PDB entry 5MRE | electron microscopy, 3.75 A resolution | chains A and L of the 78 polymer chains in the assembly

# Chain A
Molecule: 21S ribosomal RNA
Organism: Saccharomyces cerevisiae
Sequence (3296 nucleotides; numbered 1 to 3296; the number before each row is that of its first residue):
     1 GUAAAAAGUA GAAUAAUAGA UUUGAAAUAU UUAUUAUAUA GAUUUAAAGA GAUAAUCAUG
    61 GAGUAUAAUA AUUAAAUUUA AUAAAUUUAA UAUAACUAUU AAUAGAAUUA GGUUACUAAU
   121 AAAUUAAUAA CAAUUAAUUU UAAAACCUAA AGGUAAACCU UUAUAUUAAU AAUGUUAUUU
   181 UUUAUUAUUU UUAUAAUAAG AAUAAUUAUU AAUAAUAAUA AACUAAGUGA ACUGAAACAU
   241 CUAAGUAACU UAAGGAUAAG AAAUCAACAG AGAUAUUAUG AGUAUUGGUG AGAGAAAAUA
   301 AUAAAGGUCU AAUAAGUAUU AUGUGAAAAA AAUGUAAGAA AAUAGGAUAA CAAAUUCUAA
   361 GACUAAAUAC UAUUAAUAAG UAUAGUAAGU ACCGUAAGGG AAAGUAUGAA AAUGAUUAUU
   421 UUAUAAGCAA UCAUGAAUAU AUUAUAUUAU AUUAAUGAUG UACCUUUUGU AUAAUGGGUC
   481 AGCAAGUAAU UAAUAUUAGU AAAACAAUAA GUUAUAAAUA AAUAGAAUAA UAUAUAUAUA
   541 UAAAAAAAUA UAUUAAAAUA UUUAAUUAAU AUUAAUUGAC CCGAAAGCAA ACGAUCUAAC
   601 UAUGAUAAGA UGGAUAAACG AUCGAACAGG UUGAUGUUGC AAUAUCAUCU GAUUAAUUGU
   661 GGUUAGUAGU GAAAGACAAA UCUGGUUUGC AGAUAGCUGG UUUUCUAUGA AAUAUAUGUA
   721 AGUAUAGCCU UUAUAAAUAA UAAUUAUUAU AUAAUAUUAU AUUAAUAUUA UAUAAAGAAU
   781 GGUACAGCAA UUAAUAUAUA UUAGGGAACU AUUAAAGUUU UAUUAAUAAU AUUAAAUCUC
   841 GAAAUAUUUA AUUAUAUAUA AUAAAGAGUC AGAUUAUGUG CGAUAAGGUA AAUAAUCUAA
   901 AGGGAAACAG CCCAGAUUAA GAUAUAAAGU UCCUAAUAAA UAAUAAGUGA AAUAAAUAUU
   961 AAAAUAUUAU AAUAUAAUCA GUUAAUGGGU UUGACAAUAA CCAUUUUUUA AUGAACAUGU
  1021 AACAAUGCAC UGAUUUAUAA UAAAUAAAAA AAAAUAAUAU UUAAAAUCAA AUAUAUAUAU
  1081 AUUUGUUAAU AGAUAAUAUA CGGAUCUUAA UAAUAAGAAU UAUUUAAUUC CUAAUAUGGA
  1141 AUAUUAUAUU UUUAUAAUAA AAAUAUAAAU ACUGAAUAUC UAAAUAUUAU UAUUACUUUU
  1201 UUUUUAAUAA UAAUAAUAUG GUAAUAGAAC AUUUAAUGAU AAUAUAUAUU AGUUAUUAAU
  1261 UAAUAUAUGU AUUAAUUAAA UAGAGAAUGC UGACAUGAGU AACGAAAAAA AGGUAUAAAC
  1321 CUUUUCACCU AAAACAUAAG GUUUAACUAU AAAAGUACGG CCCCUAAUUA AAUUAAUAAA
  1381 AAUAUAAAUA UAUUUAAGAU GGGAUAAUCU AUAUUAAUAA AAAUUUAUCU UAAAAUAUAU
  1441 AUAUUAUUAA UAAUUAUAUU AAUUAAUUAA UAAUAUAUAU AAUUAUAUUA UAUAUUAUAU
  1501 AUUUUUUAUA UAAUAUAAAC UAAUAAAGAU CAGGAAAUAA UUAAUGUAUA CCGUAAUGUA
  1561 GACCGACUCA GGUAUGUAAG UAGAGAAUAU GAAGGUGAAU UAGAUAAUUA AAGGGAAGGA
  1621 ACUCGGCAAA GAUAGCUCAU AAGUUAGUCA AUAAAGAGUA AUAAGAACAA AGUUGUACAA
  1681 CUGUUUACUA AAAACACCGC ACUUUGCAGA AACGAUAAGU UUAAGUAUAA GGUGUGAACU
  1741 CUGCUCCAUG CUUAAUAUAU AAAUAAAAUU AUUUAACGAU AAUUUAAUUA AAUUUAGGUA
  1801 AAUAGCAGCC UUAUUAUGAG GGUUAUAAUG UAGCGAAAUU CCUUGGCCUA UAAUUGAGGU
  1861 CCCGCAUGAA UGACGUAAUG AUACAACAAC UGUCUCCCCU UUAAGCUAAG UGAAAUUGAA
  1921 AUCGUAGUGA AGAUGCUAUG UACCUUCAGC AAGACGGAAA GACCCUAUGC AGCUUUACUG
  1981 UAAUUAGAUA GAUCGAAUUA UUGUUUAUUA UAUUCAGCAU AUUAAGUAAU CCUAUUAUUA
  2041 GGUAAUCGUU UAGAUAUUAA UGAGAUACUU AUUAUAAUAU AAUGAUAAUU CUAAUCUUAU
  2101 AAAUAAUUAU UAUUAUUAUU AUUAAUAAUA AUAAUAUGCU UUCAAGCAUA GUGAUAAAAC
  2161 AUAUUUAUAU GAUAAUCACU UUACUUAAUA GAUAUAAUUC UUAAGUAAUA UAUAAUAUAU
  2221 AUUUUAUAUA UAUUAUAUAU AAUAUAAGAG ACAAUCUCUA AUUGGUAGUU UUGAUGGGGC
  2281 GUCAUUAUCA GCAAAAGUAU CUGAAUAAGU CCAUAAAUAA AUAUAUAAAA UUAUUGAAUA
  2341 AAAAAAAAAU AAUAUAUAUU AUAUAUAUUA AUUAUAAAUU GAAAUAUGUU UAUAUAAAUU
  2401 UAUAUUUAUU GAAUAUAUUU UAGUAAUAGA UAAAAAUAUG UACAGUAAAA UUGUAAGGAA
  2461 AACAAUAAUA ACUUUCUCCU CUCUCGGUGG GGGUUCACAC CUAUUUUUAA UAGGUGUGAA
  2521 CCCCUCUUCG GGGUUCCGGU UCCCUUUCGG GUCCCGGAAC UUAAAUAAAA AUGGAAAGAA
  2581 UUAAAUUAAU AUAAUGGUAU AACUGUGCGA UAAUUGUAAC ACAAACGAGU GAAACAAGUA
  2641 CGUAAGUAUG GCAUAAUGAA CAAAUAACAC UGAUUGUAAA GGUUAUUGAU AACGAAUAAA
  2701 AGUUACGCUA GGGAUAACAG GGUAAUAUAG CGAAAGAGUA GAUAUUGUAA GCUAUGUUUG
  2761 CCACCUCGAU GUCGACUCAA CAUUUCCUCU UGGUUGUAAA AGCUAAGAAG GGUUUGACUG
  2821 UUCGUCAAUU AAAAUGUUAC GUGAGUUGGG UUAAAUACGA UGUGAAUCAG UAUGGUUCCU
  2881 AUCUGCUGAA GGAAAUAUUA UCAAAUUAAA UCUCAUUAUU AGUACGCAAG GACCAUAAUG
  2941 AAUCAACCCA UGGUGUAUCU AUUGAUAAUA AUAUAAUAUA UUUAAUAAAA AUAAUACUUU
  3001 AUUAAUAUAU UAUCUAUAUU AGUUUAUAUU UUAAUUAUAU AUUAUCAUAG UAGAUAAGCU
  3061 AAGUUGAUAA UAAAUAAAUA UUGAAUACAU AUUAAAUAUG AAGUUGUUUU AAUAAGAUAA
  3121 UUAAUCUGAU AAUUUUAUAC UAAAAUUAAU AAUUAUAGGU UUUAUAUAUU AUUUAUAAAU
  3181 AAAUAUAUUA UAAUAAUAAU AAUUAUUAUU AUUAAUAAAA AAUAUUAAUU AUAAUAUUAA
  3241 UAAAAUACUA AUUUAUCAGU UAUCUAUAUA AUAUCUAAUC UAUUAUUCUA UAUACU
Disordered / not traced: 1-7, 80-83, 107-109, 129-131, 179-199, 554-559, 757-765, 811-815, 822, 967-1055, 1133-1136, 1153-1159, 1196-1204, 1375-1379, 1419-1422, 1441-1480, 1503-1505, 1538-1539, 2013-2077, 2101-2182, 2189-2197, 2222-2226, 2241-2242, 2277-2280, 2339-2344, 2393-2407, 2479-2572, 2715-2718, 2767-2771, 2985-3001, 3036-3039, 3179-3228, 3294-3296
Metal / ion sites: Mg2+ site 1 near A150 (its only coordinating residue here); Mg2+ site 2: A237, C238; Mg2+ site 3 near G245 (its only coordinating residue here); Mg2+ site 4 near A258 (its only coordinating residue here); Mg2+ site 5 near G280 (its only coordinating residue here); Mg2+ site 6 near U322 (its only coordinating residue here); Mg2+ site 7 near A359 (its only coordinating residue here); Mg2+ site 8 near G394 (its only coordinating residue here); Mg2+ site 9: A423, U424; Mg2+ site 10 near G427 (its only coordinating residue here); Mg2+ site 11: C464 (shared with 1 residue of chain N); Mg2+ site 12 near U466 (its only coordinating residue here); 127 more Mg2+ sites not listed

# Chain L
Name: bL17m
Organism: Saccharomyces cerevisiae
UniProt: P22353 (RM08_YEAST); residue numbers follow UniProt; this construct covers 2-238
Amino-acid sequence (237 residues; row label = number of the first residue in the row):
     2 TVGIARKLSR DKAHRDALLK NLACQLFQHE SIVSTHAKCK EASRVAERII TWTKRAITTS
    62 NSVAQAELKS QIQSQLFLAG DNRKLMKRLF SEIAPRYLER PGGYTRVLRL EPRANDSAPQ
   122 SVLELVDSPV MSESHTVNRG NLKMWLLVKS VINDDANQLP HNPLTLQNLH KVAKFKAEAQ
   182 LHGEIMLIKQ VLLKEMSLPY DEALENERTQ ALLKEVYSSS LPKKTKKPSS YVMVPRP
Disordered / not traced: 222-229

# Chain A / chain L interface
Residue-residue contacts - 154 pairs, chain A then chain L:
  A1307(A) / His-15(L)  stacking on the base
  A1308(A) / Arg-11(L)  hydrogen bond to the phosphate
  A1308(A) / His-15(L)  sugar contact
  A1309(A) / Arg-11(L)  salt bridge to the phosphate
  A1309(A) / Leu-19(L)  sugar contact
  A1309(A) / Leu-23(L)  sugar contact
  A1309(A) / Gln-26(L)  hydrogen bond to the sugar
  A1309(A) / Lys-39(L)  salt bridge to the phosphate
  A1310(A) / Gln-26(L)  hydrogen bond to the sugar
  A1310(A) / His-30(L)  sugar contact
  A1310(A) / Ile-33(L)  phosphate contact
  A1310(A) / Val-34(L)  phosphate contact
  A1310(A) / Ser-35(L)  hydrogen bond to the phosphate
  A1311(A) / His-30(L)  sugar contact
  A1311(A) / Ile-33(L)  phosphate contact
  A1311(A) / Val-34(L)  hydrogen bond to the phosphate
  A1311(A) / Arg-140(L)  phosphate contact
  G1312(A) / Arg-140(L)  salt bridge to the phosphate
  A1315(A) / Glu-196(L)  hydrogen bond to the base
  A1318(A) / Arg-114(L)  salt bridge to the phosphate
  A1318(A) / Asn-116(L)  hydrogen bond to the base
  A1318(A) / Asp-117(L)  base contact
  A1319(A) / Asn-116(L)  hydrogen bond to the base
  U1324(A) / Gly-81(L)  phosphate contact
  U1324(A) / Asp-82(L)  hydrogen bond to the sugar
  U1325(A) / Asn-22(L)  hydrogen bond to the sugar
  U1325(A) / Phe-78(L)  sugar contact
  U1325(A) / Ala-80(L)  sugar contact
  U1325(A) / Gly-81(L)  hydrogen bond to the phosphate
  C1326(A) / Ala-18(L)  sugar contact
  C1326(A) / Asn-22(L)  hydrogen bond to the sugar
  C1326(A) / Phe-78(L)  sugar contact
  U1601(A) / Asp-117(L)  hydrogen bond to the sugar
  A1602(A) / Thr-36(L)  phosphate contact
  A1602(A) / Asp-117(L)  sugar contact
  A1602(A) / Ala-119(L)  sugar contact
  A1602(A) / Pro-120(L)  sugar contact
  G1603(A) / Thr-36(L)  hydrogen bond to the phosphate
  G1603(A) / Ala-38(L)  phosphate contact
  G1603(A) / Lys-39(L)  salt bridge to the phosphate
  A1604(A) / Arg-7(L)  salt bridge to the phosphate
  A1604(A) / Ser-10(L)  base contact
  U1605(A) / Lys-8(L)  base contact
  U1605(A) / Leu-9(L)  base contact
  U1605(A) / Ser-10(L)  hydrogen bond to the base
  U1900(A) / Thr-2(L)  phosphate contact
  U1901(A) / Thr-2(L)  phosphate contact
  U1901(A) / Val-3(L)  phosphate contact
  U1901(A) / Lys-8(L)  salt bridge to the phosphate
  U1902(A) / Lys-8(L)  salt bridge to the phosphate
  U1902(A) / Arg-11(L)  phosphate contact
  U1902(A) / Arg-16(L)  salt bridge to the phosphate
  A1903(A) / Ser-10(L)  phosphate contact
  A1908(A) / Ser-118(L)  hydrogen bond to the sugar
  A1909(A) / Ala-115(L)  sugar contact
  A1909(A) / Asn-116(L)  hydrogen bond to the sugar
  A1909(A) / Asp-117(L)  sugar contact
  A1909(A) / Ser-118(L)  sugar contact
  G2955(A) / Thr-2(L)  hydrogen bond to the sugar
  U2956(A) / Thr-2(L)  phosphate contact
  U2956(A) / Lys-13(L)  phosphate contact
  U2956(A) / Arg-16(L)  phosphate contact
  A2957(A) / Thr-2(L)  hydrogen bond to the phosphate
  A2957(A) / Ile-5(L)  sugar contact
  A2957(A) / Lys-13(L)  hydrogen bond to the phosphate
  A2957(A) / Arg-16(L)  salt bridge to the phosphate
  U2958(A) / Lys-13(L)  salt bridge to the phosphate
  C2959(A) / Gln-72(L)  phosphate contact
  A2968(A) / Gln-74(L)  base contact
  A2968(A) / Leu-79(L)  hydrogen bond to the sugar
  U2969(A) / Gln-74(L)  hydrogen bond to the base
  U2969(A) / Leu-79(L)  sugar contact
  U2969(A) / Arg-84(L)  phosphate contact
  A2970(A) / Lys-85(L)  phosphate contact
  U3010(A) / Lys-85(L)  phosphate contact
  U3011(A) / Arg-84(L)  salt bridge to the phosphate
  U3011(A) / Lys-85(L)  salt bridge to the phosphate
  U3042(A) / Ser-71(L)  hydrogen bond to the phosphate
  U3042(A) / Gln-74(L)  hydrogen bond to the sugar
  U3043(A) / Ser-71(L)  phosphate contact
  U3043(A) / Gln-74(L)  hydrogen bond to the sugar
  U3043(A) / Ser-75(L)  hydrogen bond to the phosphate
  A3044(A) / Lys-21(L)  hydrogen bond to the phosphate
  A3044(A) / Ser-75(L)  hydrogen bond to the phosphate
  A3044(A) / Phe-78(L)  sugar contact
  C3046(A) / Ala-14(L)  phosphate contact
  A3056(A) / Thr-2(L)  base contact
  A3057(A) / Thr-2(L)  base contact
  A3057(A) / Val-3(L)  base contact
  U3125(A) / Ser-231(L)  hydrogen bond to the sugar
  A3132(A) / Arg-110(L)  salt bridge to the phosphate
  U3133(A) / His-37(L)  salt bridge to the phosphate
  U3133(A) / Arg-110(L)  salt bridge to the phosphate
  U3134(A) / Lys-41(L)  phosphate contact
  A3149(A) / Gln-168(L)  base contact
  A3149(A) / Lys-172(L)  hydrogen bond to the base
  G3158(A) / Arg-45(L)  hydrogen bond to the phosphate
  G3158(A) / Glu-48(L)  sugar contact
  G3158(A) / Gly-104(L)  base contact
  G3159(A) / Arg-45(L)  salt bridge to the phosphate
  G3159(A) / Glu-48(L)  sugar contact
  G3159(A) / Arg-49(L)  salt bridge to the phosphate
  G3159(A) / Pro-102(L)  hydrogen bond to the base
  G3159(A) / Gly-103(L)  sugar contact
  G3159(A) / Gly-104(L)  hydrogen bond to the sugar
  U3160(A) / Arg-49(L)  salt bridge to the phosphate
  U3160(A) / Thr-52(L)  hydrogen bond to the phosphate
  U3160(A) / Pro-102(L)  sugar contact
  U3160(A) / Gly-103(L)  sugar contact
  U3174(A) / Asn-62(L)  sugar contact
  A3175(A) / Asn-62(L)  phosphate contact
  U3176(A) / Ser-61(L)  phosphate contact
  A3236(A) / Asn-62(L)  sugar contact
  U3237(A) / Asn-62(L)  hydrogen bond to the phosphate
  U3237(A) / Ala-65(L)  phosphate contact
  U3237(A) / Glu-68(L)  sugar contact
  U3238(A) / Arg-56(L)  salt bridge to the phosphate
  U3238(A) / Ala-65(L)  phosphate contact
  U3238(A) / Glu-68(L)  base contact
  U3238(A) / Leu-69(L)  sugar contact
  U3238(A) / Gln-72(L)  hydrogen bond to the sugar
  A3239(A) / Trp-53(L)  phosphate contact
  A3239(A) / Arg-56(L)  salt bridge to the phosphate
  A3239(A) / Gln-72(L)  hydrogen bond to the sugar
  A3240(A) / Arg-49(L)  salt bridge to the phosphate
  A3240(A) / Trp-53(L)  phosphate contact
  U3241(A) / Arg-45(L)  salt bridge to the phosphate
  U3241(A) / Arg-49(L)  salt bridge to the phosphate
  C3248(A) / Arg-101(L)  hydrogen bond to the phosphate
  C3248(A) / Pro-102(L)  sugar contact
  C3248(A) / Gly-103(L)  hydrogen bond to the sugar
  C3248(A) / Gly-104(L)  hydrogen bond to the sugar
  C3248(A) / Lys-175(L)  phosphate contact
  C3248(A) / Phe-176(L)  sugar contact
  U3249(A) / Arg-101(L)  salt bridge to the phosphate
  U3249(A) / Gly-104(L)  sugar contact
  U3249(A) / Thr-106(L)  hydrogen bond to the sugar
  U3249(A) / Arg-107(L)  sugar contact
  U3249(A) / Lys-172(L)  phosphate contact
  A3250(A) / Arg-107(L)  salt bridge to the phosphate
  A3250(A) / Lys-144(L)  salt bridge to the phosphate
  A3250(A) / Lys-172(L)  salt bridge to the phosphate
  U3252(A) / Leu-165(L)  sugar contact
  U3252(A) / Gln-168(L)  base contact
  U3252(A) / Asn-169(L)  hydrogen bond to the base
  U3252(A) / Lys-172(L)  hydrogen bond to the base
  U3253(A) / Leu-148(L)  base contact
  U3253(A) / Asn-163(L)  hydrogen bond to the base
  U3253(A) / Leu-165(L)  sugar contact
  U3253(A) / Thr-166(L)  hydrogen bond to the base
  U3253(A) / Asn-169(L)  hydrogen bond to the base
  U3254(A) / Asn-163(L)  base contact
  U3254(A) / Pro-164(L)  base contact
  U3254(A) / Leu-165(L)  hydrogen bond to the base
Also at the interface, not in a pair above, chain A (69 interface residues in all): G1910, A3009, U3045, A3124, A3152, U3161, A3251
Also at the interface, not in a pair above, chain L (88 interface residues in all): Asp-12, Asp-17, Ser-63, Met-87, Lys-88, Tyr-105, Val-108, Leu-109, Val-127, Ser-230, Met-234

# Summary
Chain A and chain L form an interface of 69 and 88 residues respectively; the contacts include 47 hydrogen
bonds, 28 salt bridges and 1 aromatic stacking contact. Polar pairs include A1315(A)/Glu-196(L),
A1318(A)/Asn-116(L) and A1319(A)/Asn-116(L). A237(A) and C238(A) form the Mg2+ site 2.
Chain A is 21S ribosomal RNA and chain L is bL17m, both from Saccharomyces cerevisiae; the structure,
Structure of the yeast mitochondrial ribosome - Class B, was determined by electron microscopy (same
publication as 5MRC and 5MRF).
